PDB entry 6MQ2 | X-ray diffraction, 2.50 A resolution | chains C and D of the 5 polymer chains in the assembly

[Chain C (and D)]
Name: mini-eVgL membrane protein
Notes: chain D of this document is another copy of the same molecule, construct and numbering; everything in this record applies to it too
Sequence (27 residues; numbered 1 to 27; the number before each row is that of its first residue):
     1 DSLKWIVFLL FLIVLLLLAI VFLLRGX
Not modelled in the structure: 26-27 (chain D: fully traced)
Modified residues: NH2 (amino group) at position 27

[How chain C and chain D interact]
Contacting residue pairs (26; chain C residue first):
  Leu3(C) - Ser2(D)
  Leu3(C) - Leu3(D)  hydrophobic
  Ile6(C) - Ile6(D)  hydrophobic
  Val7(C) - Ser2(D)
  Val7(C) - Ile6(D)  hydrophobic
  Val7(C) - Leu9(D)
  Leu10(C) - Ile6(D)  hydrophobic
  Leu10(C) - Leu9(D)  hydrophobic
  Leu10(C) - Leu10(D)  hydrophobic
  Leu10(C) - Ile13(D)  hydrophobic
  Phe11(C) - Leu9(D)
  Ile13(C) - Ile13(D)  hydrophobic
  Val14(C) - Leu9(D)
  Val14(C) - Ile13(D)  hydrophobic
  Val14(C) - Leu16(D)
  Leu17(C) - Ile13(D)  hydrophobic
  Leu17(C) - Leu16(D)  hydrophobic
  Leu17(C) - Leu17(D)  hydrophobic
  Leu18(C) - Leu16(D)  hydrophobic
  Ile20(C) - Ile20(D)  hydrophobic
  Val21(C) - Leu16(D)
  Val21(C) - Ile20(D)  hydrophobic
  Val21(C) - Leu23(D)
  Leu24(C) - Ile20(D)  hydrophobic
  Leu24(C) - Leu23(D)  hydrophobic
  Leu24(C) - Leu24(D)  hydrophobic
Also at the interface, not in a pair above, chain C (14 interface residues in all): Lys4, Arg25
Also at the interface, not in a pair above, chain D (14 interface residues in all): Trp5, Leu12, Ala19

[In short]
The chain C/chain D interface involves 14 residues from each chain.
Chain C and chain D are both mini-eVgL membrane protein; the structure, De Novo Design of membrane
protein--mini-eVgL membrane protein, C2221 form-2, was determined by X-ray diffraction together with 6MCT,
6MPW and 6MQU from the same study.
